8T4L - chains B and G of the 18 polymer chains in the assembly; structure by electron microscopy, 3.20 A resolution.

[Chain B (and G)]
Protein: MD65 N332-GT5 SOSIP gp41
From: Human immunodeficiency virus 1
Notes: chain G of this document is another copy of the same molecule, construct and numbering; everything in this record applies to it too
Chain sequence (153 residues; numbered 512 to 664; the number before each row is that of its first residue):
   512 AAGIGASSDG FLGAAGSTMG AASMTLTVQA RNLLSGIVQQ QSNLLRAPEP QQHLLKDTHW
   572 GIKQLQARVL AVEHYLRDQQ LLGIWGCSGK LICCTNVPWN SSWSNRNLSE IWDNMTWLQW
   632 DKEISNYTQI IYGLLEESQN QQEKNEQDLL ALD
Disordered / not traced: 512-520, 547-571
Disulfide bonds: Cys598-Cys604
Covalently attached groups: N-acetylglucosamine (NAG) linked to Asn611

[Interface between chain B and chain G]
Contacting residue pairs - 32 pairs, chain B then chain G:
  Ile573(B) - Ile573(G)  hydrophobic
  Ile573(B) - Leu576(G)  hydrophobic
  Leu576(B) - Leu576(G)  hydrophobic
  Gln577(B) - Leu576(G)
  Val580(B) - Leu576(G)  hydrophobic
  Val580(B) - Val580(G)  hydrophobic
  Leu581(B) - Arg579(G)
  Glu584(B) - Arg579(G)  salt bridge
  Glu584(B) - Val583(G)
  Leu587(B) - Leu545(G)
  Leu587(B) - Val583(G)  hydrophobic
  Leu587(B) - Leu587(G)  hydrophobic
  Arg588(B) - Leu545(G)
  Arg588(B) - Ser546(G)  hydrogen bond (side chain-backbone)
  Gln591(B) - Ala541(G)  hydrogen bond (side chain-backbone)
  Gln591(B) - Arg542(G)
  Gln591(B) - Leu545(G)
  Gln591(B) - Tyr586(G)
  Gly594(B) - Gly600(G)
  Ile595(B) - Thr538(G)
  Ile595(B) - Arg542(G)
  Ser599(B) - Gly600(G)
  Glu647(B) - Thr538(G)  hydrogen bond
  Glu647(B) - Arg542(G)  salt bridge
  Asn651(B) - Thr538(G)
  Glu654(B) - Leu602(G)  hydrogen bond (side chain-backbone)
  Glu654(B) - Ile603(G)  hydrogen bond (side chain-backbone)
  Lys655(B) - Met535(G)
  Lys655(B) - Ile603(G)
  Glu657(B) - Lys601(G)  salt bridge
  Gln658(B) - Ile603(G)
  Leu661(B) - Cys605(G)  hydrophobic
Interface residues without a listed pair, chain B (21 interface residues in all): Val583, Gly597
Interface residues without a listed pair, chain G (20 interface residues in all): Ser534, Ser599

[Overview]
Chain B and chain G form an interface of 21 and 20 residues respectively, with 5 hydrogen bonds and 3 salt
bridges. Among the polar pairs are Glu584(B)-Arg579(G), Glu647(B)-Arg542(G) and Glu657(B)-Lys601(G).
N-acetylglucosamine is covalently linked to Asn611(B).
Both chains are MD65 N332-GT5 SOSIP gp41 (Human immunodeficiency virus 1). Entry 8T4L (MD65 N332-GT5 SOSIP in
complex with RM_N332_07 Fab and RM20A3 Fab) was determined by electron microscopy together with 8T49, 8T4B,
8T4D and 8T4K from the same study.
